PDB entry 1F5W | X-ray diffraction, 1.70 A resolution | chains A and B

[Chain A (and B)]
Molecule: Coxsackie virus and adenovirus receptor
From: Homo sapiens
Notes: fragment: d1 domain; chain B of this document is another copy of the same molecule, construct and numbering; everything in this record applies to it too
Reference sequence: P78310 (CXAR_HUMAN); numbering as in UniProt (aligned over 15-140)
Amino-acid sequence (126 residues; each row starts with the number of its first residue):
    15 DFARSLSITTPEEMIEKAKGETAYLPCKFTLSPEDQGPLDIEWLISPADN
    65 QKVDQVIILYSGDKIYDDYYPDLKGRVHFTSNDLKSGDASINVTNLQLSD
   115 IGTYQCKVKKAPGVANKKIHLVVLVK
Not modelled in the structure: 15, 140 (chain B: 15-18, 140)
UniProt features mapped onto this chain:
  - glycosylation: N106 (N-linked (GlcNAc...) asparagine)
  - mutagenesis: V70 to I72 (Abolishes binding to adenovirus type 5)
Disulfide bonds: C41-C120

[How chain A and chain B interact]
Pairs across the interface - 26 pairs, chain A then chain B:
  E48(A) - Y83(B)  hydrogen bond
  P52(A) - S75(B)
  P52(A) - G76(B)
  D54(A) - D54(B)
  D54(A) - K123(B)  salt bridge
  E56(A) - K123(B)
  L73(A) - A125(B)  hydrophobic
  S75(A) - P52(B)
  S75(A) - K123(B)
  S75(A) - A125(B)
  G76(A) - P52(B)
  Y80(A) - A125(B)  hydrophobic
  Y80(A) - P126(B)  hydrophobic
  Y83(A) - S19(B)  hydrogen bond (side chain-backbone)
  Y83(A) - E48(B)  hydrogen bond
  Y83(A) - P126(B)
  Y84(A) - P126(B)  hydrogen bond (side chain-backbone)
  K123(A) - D54(B)  salt bridge
  K123(A) - E56(B)  salt bridge
  K123(A) - L73(B)
  A125(A) - L73(B)  hydrophobic
  A125(A) - S75(B)
  A125(A) - Y80(B)  hydrophobic
  P126(A) - Y80(B)  hydrophobic
  P126(A) - Y83(B)
  P126(A) - Y84(B)  hydrogen bond (backbone-side chain)
Interface residues without a listed pair, chain A (15 interface residues in all): V70, V128
Interface residues without a listed pair, chain B (16 interface residues in all): V70, V128

[Summary]
The interface between chain A and chain B involves 15 residues on one side and 16 on the other, with 5
hydrogen bonds and 3 salt bridges. Polar contacts include D54(A)-K123(B), K123(A)-E56(B) and E48(A)-Y83(B).
UniProt lists 3 mutagenesis sites on chain A.
Both chains are Coxsackie virus and adenovirus receptor (Homo sapiens). Entry 1F5W (Dimeric structure of the
coxsackie virus and adenovirus receptor D1 domain) was determined by X-ray diffraction, deposited together
with 1EAJ.
